PDB entry 4NZN | X-ray diffraction, 1.75 A resolution | chain A

[Chain A]
Name: Inositol hexakisphosphate and diphosphoinositol-pentakisphosphate kinase 2
Organism: Homo sapiens
Notes: EC 2.7.4.21, 2.7.4.24; fragment: ATP-grasp Kinase domain
UniProtKB: O43314 (VIP2_HUMAN); residue numbers follow UniProt; this construct covers 41-366
Sequence (330 residues; row label = number of the first residue in the row):
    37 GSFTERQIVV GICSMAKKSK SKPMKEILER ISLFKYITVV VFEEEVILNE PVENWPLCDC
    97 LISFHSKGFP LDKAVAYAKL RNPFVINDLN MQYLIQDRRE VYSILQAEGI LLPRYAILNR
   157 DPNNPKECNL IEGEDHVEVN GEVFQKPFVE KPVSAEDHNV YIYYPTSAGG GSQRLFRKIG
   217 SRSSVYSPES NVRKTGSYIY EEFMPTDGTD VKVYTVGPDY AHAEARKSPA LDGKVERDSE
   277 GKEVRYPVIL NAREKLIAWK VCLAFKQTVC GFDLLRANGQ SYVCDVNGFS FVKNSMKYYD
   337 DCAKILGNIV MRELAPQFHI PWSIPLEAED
Not modelled in the structure: 37-41
Differences from the reference sequence: expression tag (37-40)
Metal / ion sites: Mg2+ site 1: Ser68, Phe70, Ile73; Mg2+ site 2: Asp309, Asp321 (together with AMP-PNP); Mg2+ site 3: Asp321, Asn323 (together with AMP-PNP)
Small-molecule neighbours:
  - 2OU ((2-{[(1s,2R,3R,4r,5S,6S)-4-(benzyloxy)-2,3,5,6-tetrakis(phosphonooxy)cyclohexyl]oxy}-2-oxoethyl)phosphonic acid): Lys53, Lys54, His101, Ser102, Lys103, Glu192, His194, Arg213
  - AMP-PNP (ANP; phosphoaminophosphonic acid-adenylate ester): Arg134, Pro149, Val185, Lys187, Ala191, Asp193, His194, Val196, Leu211, Glu237, Glu238, Phe239, Met240, Asp246, Lys248, Ser264, Pro265, Asp309, Leu311, Cys320, Asp321, Asn323
Swiss-Prot annotation at these positions:
  - binding site (substrate): Lys53, Lys54, Arg213, Lys214, Lys248, Arg262, Ser326 to Lys329
  - binding site (ATP): Arg134, Lys187, His194, Arg213, Glu237 to Met240, Asp246 to Lys248, Ser264, Asp309, Asp321 to Asn323
  - modified residue: Ser223 (Phosphoserine)
  - mutagenesis: Arg213 (R213A/K: Reduces enzyme activity by about 99%), Lys248 (K248A: Loss of enzyme activity), Arg262 (R262A: Reduces enzyme activity by about 99%)
From the paper describing this entry:
  - binding site for 2OU: Lys53, Lys54, Lys103, His194, Arg213
  - mutagenesis - K54A, R213A: decreased catalytic activity on 2OU
  - mutagenesis - K103A: unchanged catalytic activity on 2OU
  - mutagenesis - H194A: abolished catalytic activity (ATPase activity)
  - mutagenesis - H194A (80-fold): decreased catalytic activity (inositol phosphate kinase activity)
  - mutagenesis - K103A: unchanged catalytic activity (InsP6 kinase activity)
  - mutagenesis - E192G, E192Q (18-fold): decreased catalytic activity
  - mutagenesis - E192G, E192Q: unchanged catalytic activity (ligand-stimulated ATPase activity)
  - catalytic residues: His194 (proposed by the authors, not directly observed)

[In short]
Bound to chain A: AMP-PNP and compound 2OU. Ser68, Phe70 and Ile73 form the Mg2+ site 1. From UniProt: 10
substrate-binding residues, 16 ATP-binding residues and 3 mutagenesis sites. The paper reports the catalytic
residue His194; K54A and R213A reduce catalytic activity on 2OU; 6 substitutions were tested in all.
Chain A is Inositol hexakisphosphate and diphosphoinositol-pentakisphosphate kinase 2 (Homo sapiens); the
structure, Crystal structure of the catalytic domain of PPIP5K2 in complex with AMPPNP and 2-O-BN-5-PA-INSP4,
was determined by X-ray diffraction, deposited together with 4NZM and 4NZO.
